PDB entry 2QH1 | X-ray diffraction, 2.00 A resolution | chains A and B

# Chain A (and B)
Protein: Hypothetical protein Ta0289
Organism: Thermoplasma acidophilum
Notes: chain B of this document is another copy of the same molecule, construct and numbering; everything in this record applies to it too
UniProt: Q9HLD9 (Q9HLD9_THEAC); residue numbers follow UniProt; this construct covers 1-178
Chain sequence (198 residues; row label = number of the first residue in the row; numbers below 1 keep their minus sign (Met-19 is residue -19)):
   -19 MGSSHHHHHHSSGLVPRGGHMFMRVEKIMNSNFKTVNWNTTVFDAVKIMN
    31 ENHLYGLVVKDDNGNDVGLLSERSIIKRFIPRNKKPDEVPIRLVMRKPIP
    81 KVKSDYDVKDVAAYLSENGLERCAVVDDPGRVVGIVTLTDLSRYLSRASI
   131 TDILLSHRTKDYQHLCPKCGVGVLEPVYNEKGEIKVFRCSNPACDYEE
Unresolved in the structure: -19 to -1 (chain B: -19 to -7)
Differences from the reference sequence: expression tag (-19 to 0); engineered mutation Pro109 (Ser in Q9HLD9)
Metal / ion sites: Fe2+: Cys146, Cys149, Cys169, Cys174
Reported in the primary citation:
  - Fe2+ coordination: Cys146, Cys149, Cys169, Cys174
  - contacts within the chain: Lys148-Asp175

# Chain A / chain B interface
Residue-residue contacts - 67 pairs, chain A then chain B:
  Phe23(A) with Ile60(B); Pro61(B); Asn63(B); Lys161(B); Glu163(B)
  Val26(A) with Ile56(B); Ile60(B), hydrophobic
  Lys27(A) with Lys161(B), hydrogen bond (side chain-backbone); Gly162(B)
  Asn30(A) with Ile56(B), hydrogen bond (side chain-backbone); Lys57(B); Pro61(B)
  His33(A) with Arg138(B), hydrogen bond (backbone-side chain); Thr139(B)
  Leu34(A) with Arg138(B)
  Tyr35(A) with Arg53(B); Ile56(B), hydrophobic; Lys57(B)
  Glu52(A) with Arg53(B), salt bridge; Ile56(B)
  Arg53(A) with Tyr35(B); Glu52(B), salt bridge
  Ile55(A) with Ile56(B), hydrophobic
  Ile56(A) with Val26(B); Asn30(B), hydrogen bond (backbone-side chain); Glu52(B); Ile55(B), hydrophobic
  Lys57(A) with Asn30(B), hydrogen bond (side chain-backbone); His33(B); Tyr35(B), hydrogen bond
  Phe59(A) with Ile60(B), hydrophobic
  Ile60(A) with Phe23(B); Val26(B), hydrophobic; Phe59(B), hydrophobic; Pro66(B)
  Pro61(A) with Phe23(B); Asn30(B)
  Asn63(A) with Phe23(B); Lys65(B); Pro66(B); Asp67(B), hydrogen bond (side chain-backbone)
  Lys64(A) with Pro66(B)
  Lys65(A) with Asn63(B); Lys65(B)
  Pro66(A) with Ile60(B); Asn63(B); Lys64(B)
  Asp67(A) with Asn63(B), hydrogen bond
  Thr119(A) with Leu134(B); Leu135(B)
  Ser122(A) with Thr131(B), hydrogen bond
  Arg123(A) with Arg127(B), hydrogen bond (backbone-side chain); Leu135(B)
  Leu125(A) with Arg127(B), hydrogen bond (backbone-side chain)
  Arg127(A) with Ser122(B); Arg123(B); Tyr124(B), hydrogen bond (side chain-backbone); Leu125(B), hydrogen bond (side chain-backbone)
  Thr131(A) with Ser122(B), hydrogen bond
  Leu134(A) with Thr119(B); Ser122(B)
  Leu135(A) with Thr119(B); Arg123(B)
  Arg138(A) with His33(B), hydrogen bond (side chain-backbone)
  Lys161(A) with Phe23(B)
  Gly162(A) with Phe23(B)
  Glu163(A) with Phe23(B)
Also at the interface, not in a pair above, chain A (40 interface residues in all): Val22, Met29, Asn32, Leu118, Tyr124, Ser126, Ile130, Thr139
Also at the interface, not in a pair above, chain B (36 interface residues in all): Gly-1, Val22, Leu118, Ile130

# Summary
40 residues of chain A and 36 residues of chain B are in contact; the contacts include 15 hydrogen bonds and 2
salt bridges. Polar pairs include Glu52(A)-Arg53(B), Lys27(A)-Lys161(B) and Asn30(A)-Ile56(B). From the paper:
Fe2+ coordination by Cys146(A), Cys149(A) and Cys169(A) among others; contacts within the chain involving
Lys148(A) and Asp175(A).
Chain A and chain B are both Hypothetical protein Ta0289 (Thermoplasma acidophilum); the structure, Structure
of TA289, a CBS-rubredoxin-like protein, in its Fe+2-bound state, was determined by X-ray diffraction (same
publication as 1PVM).
